Entry 1S9K (X-ray diffraction, 3.10 A resolution); this record covers chains C and D of the 5 polymer chains in the assembly.

[Chain C]
Molecule: Nuclear factor of activated T-cells, cytoplasmic 2
Organism: Homo sapiens
UniProt: Q13469 (NFAC2_HUMAN); residues 399-678 here = UniProt positions 399-678
Chain sequence (280 residues; numbered 399 to 678; the number before each row is that of its first residue):
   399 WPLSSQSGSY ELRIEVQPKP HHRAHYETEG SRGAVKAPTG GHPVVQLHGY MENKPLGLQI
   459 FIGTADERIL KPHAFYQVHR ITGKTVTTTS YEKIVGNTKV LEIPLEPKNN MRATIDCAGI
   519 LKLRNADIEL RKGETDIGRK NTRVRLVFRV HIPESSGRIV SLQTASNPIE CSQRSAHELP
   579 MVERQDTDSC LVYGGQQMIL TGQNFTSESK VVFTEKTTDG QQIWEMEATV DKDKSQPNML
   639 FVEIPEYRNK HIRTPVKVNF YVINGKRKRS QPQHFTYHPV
UniProt features mapped onto this chain:
  - DNA-binding region: Arg421 to Gly428
  - motif: Lys664 to Lys666 (Nuclear localization signal)

[Chain D]
Molecule: Proto-oncogene protein c-fos
Organism: Homo sapiens
UniProt: P01100 (FOS_HUMAN); residues 140-192 here = UniProt positions 140-192
Chain sequence (53 residues; row label = number of the first residue in the row):
   140 RRIRRERNKM AAAKCRNRRR ELTDTLQAET DQLEDEKSAL QTEIANLLKE KEK
UniProt features mapped onto this chain:
  - mutagenesis: Lys192 (K192R: No change in sumoylation)

[How chain C and chain D interact]
Contacting residue pairs (9):
  Leu401(C) - Gln180(D)
  Ser402(C) - Ser177(D)  hydrogen bond
  Ser402(C) - Gln180(D)
  Ser402(C) - Thr181(D)
  Arg466(C) - Gln166(D)
  Arg466(C) - Asp170(D)  salt bridge
  Ile467(C) - Asp174(D)
  Arg556(C) - Glu191(D)  salt bridge
  Thr616(C) - Gln171(D)  hydrogen bond (backbone-side chain)
Interface residues without a listed pair, chain C (13 interface residues in all): Pro400, Ser407, Thr533, Asp534, Asp617, Gly618, Gln619
Interface residues without a listed pair, chain D (12 interface residues in all): Thr164, Ala167, Glu173, Lys188

[Overview]
13 residues of chain C face 12 of chain D across their interface, with 2 hydrogen bonds and 2 salt bridges.
Polar contacts include Arg466(C)-Asp170(D), Arg556(C)-Glu191(D) and Ser402(C)-Ser177(D). From UniProt: a
DNA-binding region on chain C; one mutagenesis site on chain D.
Chain C is Nuclear factor of activated T-cells, cytoplasmic 2 and chain D is Proto-oncogene protein c-fos,
both from Homo sapiens; the structure, Crystal Structure of Human NFAT1 and Fos-Jun on the IL-2 ARRE1 Site,
was determined by X-ray diffraction.
